9OJZ - chains A and J of the 12 polymer chains in the assembly; structure by electron microscopy, 3.39 A resolution.

Chain A:
Molecule: Vesicle-fusing ATPase
Source organism: Cricetulus griseus
Notes: EC 3.6.4.6
Reference sequence: P18708 (NSF_CRIGR); residues 1-744 here = UniProt positions 1-744
Sequence (747 residues; row label = number of the first residue in the row; numbers below 1 keep their minus sign (Gly-2 is residue -2)):
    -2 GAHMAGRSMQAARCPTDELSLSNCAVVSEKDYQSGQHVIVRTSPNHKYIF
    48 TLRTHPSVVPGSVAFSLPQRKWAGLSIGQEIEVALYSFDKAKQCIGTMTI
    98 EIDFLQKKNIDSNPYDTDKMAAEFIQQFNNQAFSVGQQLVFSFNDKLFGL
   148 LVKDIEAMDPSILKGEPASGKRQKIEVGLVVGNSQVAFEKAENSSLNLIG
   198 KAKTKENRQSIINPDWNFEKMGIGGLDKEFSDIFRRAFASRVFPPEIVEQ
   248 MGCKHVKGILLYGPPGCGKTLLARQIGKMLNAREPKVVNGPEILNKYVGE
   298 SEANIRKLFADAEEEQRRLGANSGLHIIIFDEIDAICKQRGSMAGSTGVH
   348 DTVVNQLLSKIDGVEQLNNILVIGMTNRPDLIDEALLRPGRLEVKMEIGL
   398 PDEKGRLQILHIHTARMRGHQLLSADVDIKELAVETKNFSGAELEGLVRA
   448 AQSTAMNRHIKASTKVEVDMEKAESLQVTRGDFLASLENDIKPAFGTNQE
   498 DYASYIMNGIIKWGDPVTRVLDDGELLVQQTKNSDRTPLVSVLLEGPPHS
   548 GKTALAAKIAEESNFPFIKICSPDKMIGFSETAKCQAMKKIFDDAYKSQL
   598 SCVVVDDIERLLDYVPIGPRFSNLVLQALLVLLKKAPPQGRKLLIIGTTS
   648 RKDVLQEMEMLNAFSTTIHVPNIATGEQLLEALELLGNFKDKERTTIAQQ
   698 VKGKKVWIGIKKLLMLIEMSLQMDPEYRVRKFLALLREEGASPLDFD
Not modelled in the structure: -2 to 0, 156-169, 741-744
Construct notes: expression tag (-2 to 0)
Ligand contacts:
  - ADP (adenosine-5'-diphosphate): Gly219, Ile220, Gly221, Leu223, Pro262, Gly263, Cys264, Gly265, Lys266, Thr267, Leu268, Ile406, His410, Gly438, Ala439, Glu442
  - ATP (adenosine-5'-triphosphate), molecule 1: Asp359, Arg385, Arg388
  - ATP, molecule 2: Ile503, Met504, Asn505, Gly506, Ile507, Ile508, Trp510, Val514, Pro545, His546, Ser547, Gly548, Lys549, Thr550, Ala551, Leu552, Ser647, Ile707, Lys708
Swiss-Prot annotation at these positions:
  - binding site (ATP): Asn505 to Trp510, Pro545 to Leu552
  - binding site (Mg(2+)): Thr550
  - modified residue: Lys105 (N6-acetyllysine), Ser207 (Phosphoserine), Tyr259 (Phosphotyrosine), Ser569 (Phosphoserine)
What the authors report for this chain:
  - post-translational modification sites: Ser207 (citing earlier work)

Chain J:
Molecule: Alpha-soluble NSF attachment protein
Source organism: Rattus norvegicus
Reference sequence: P54921 (SNAA_RAT); residue numbers follow UniProt; this construct covers 1-295
Sequence (296 residues; each row starts with the number of its first residue; numbering starts at 0):
     0 GMDTSGKQAEAMALLAEAERKVKNSQSFFSGLFGGSSKIEEACEIYARAA
    50 NMFKMAKNWSAAGNAFCQAAQLHLQLQSKHDAATCFVDAGNAFKKADPQE
   100 AINCLMRAIEIYTDMGRFTIAAKHHISIAEIYETELVDVEKAIAHYEQSA
   150 DYYKGEESNSSANKCLLKVAGYAAQLEQYQKAIDIYEQVGTSAMDSPLLK
   200 YSAKDYFFKAALCHFCIDMLNAKLAVQKYEELFPAFSDSRECKLMKKLLE
   250 AHEEQNVDSYTESVKEYDSISRLDQWLTTMLLRIKKTIQGDEEDLR
Not modelled in the structure: 287-295
Construct notes: expression tag (0)

Chain A / chain J interface:
Residue-residue contacts (7):
  Leu64(A) - Leu219(J)  hydrophobic
  Arg67(A) - Leu219(J)
  Ser73(A) - Asn220(J)
  Ser73(A) - Leu223(J)
  Ile74(A) - Asp217(J)
  Ile74(A) - Leu219(J)  hydrophobic
  Ile74(A) - Asn220(J)  hydrogen bond (backbone-side chain)
Also at the interface, not in a pair above, chain A (5 interface residues in all): Leu72

Summary:
Chain A and chain J form an interface of 5 and 4 residues respectively; the contacts include 1 hydrogen bond.
Its one hydrogen-bonded contact is Ile74(A)-Asn220(J). Bound to chain A: ADP and ATP. Curated annotation
(UniProt) lists 14 ATP-binding residues and Mg2+-binding residue Thr550(A) on chain A. From the paper: a
modification site at Ser207(A).
Here chain A is Vesicle-fusing ATPase (Cricetulus griseus) and chain J is Alpha-soluble NSF attachment protein
(Rattus norvegicus). Entry 9OJZ (21bin20S complex (NSF-alphaSNAP-2:1 syntaxin-1a:SNAP-25), non-hydrolyzing,
class 5) was determined by electron microscopy, deposited together with 9OJR, 9OJU, 9OK3, 9OK5, 9OKC, 9OLJ and
17 further entries.
